6HJO - chains A and B; structure by X-ray diffraction, 1.98 A resolution.

Chain A (and B):
Name: Mutual gliding-motility protein MglA
Organism: Myxococcus xanthus DK 1622
Notes: chain B of this document is another copy of the same molecule, construct and numbering; everything in this record applies to it too
UniProt: Q1DB04 (MGLA_MYXXD); residues 1-195 here = UniProt positions 1-195
Amino-acid sequence (195 residues; row label = number of the first residue in the row):
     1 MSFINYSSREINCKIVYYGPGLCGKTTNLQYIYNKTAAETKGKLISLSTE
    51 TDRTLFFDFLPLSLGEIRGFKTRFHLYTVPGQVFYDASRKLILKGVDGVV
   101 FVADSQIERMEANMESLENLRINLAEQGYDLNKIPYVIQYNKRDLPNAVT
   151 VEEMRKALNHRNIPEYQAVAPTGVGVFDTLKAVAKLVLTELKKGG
Unresolved in the structure: 1, 193-195
Residues lining bound ligands: GDP (guanosine-5'-diphosphate): Pro20, Gly21, Leu22, Cys23, Gly24, Lys25, Thr26, Thr27, Pro80, Gly81, Asn141, Lys142, Asp144, Leu145, Ala168, Val169, Ala170, Pro171
Reported in the primary citation:
  - conformationally variable residues (loop rearrangement): Pro80, Gly81
  - catalytic residues: Arg53

Chain A / chain B interface:
Contacting residue pairs (21; chain A residue first):
  Lys43(A) with Thr49(B); Thr51(B); Asp52(B), salt bridge
  Leu44(A) with Ser48(B); Thr49(B)
  Ile45(A) with Leu47(B), hydrophobic; Ser48(B); Thr49(B)
  Ser46(A) with Ser46(B); Leu47(B); Ser48(B), hydrogen bond (backbone-backbone)
  Leu47(A) with Ile45(B), hydrophobic; Ser46(B)
  Ser48(A) with Leu44(B); Ile45(B); Ser46(B), hydrogen bond (backbone-backbone)
  Thr49(A) with Lys43(B); Leu44(B); Ile45(B)
  Thr51(A) with Lys43(B)
  Asp52(A) with Lys43(B), salt bridge

Overview:
The chain A/chain B interface involves 9 residues from each chain; the contacts include 2 hydrogen bonds and 2
salt bridges. Among the polar pairs are Lys43(A)-Asp52(B) and Ser46(A)-Ser48(B). Chain A binds GDP. From the
paper: the catalytic residue Arg53(A); conformational variability at Pro80(A) and Gly81(A).
Both chains are Mutual gliding-motility protein MglA (Myxococcus xanthus DK 1622). Entry 6HJO (Myxococcus
xanthus MglA bound to GDP) was determined by X-ray diffraction, deposited together with 6H35, 6HJH, 6HJM, 6H17
and 6H5B.
